1NWU - chain A; structure by X-ray diffraction, 2.20 A resolution.

== Chain A ==
Name: Chitinase-3 like protein 1
Organism: Homo sapiens
UniProtKB: P36222 (C3L1_HUMAN); residue numbers follow UniProt; this construct covers 22-383
Amino-acid sequence (362 residues; numbered 22 to 383; the number before each row is that of its first residue):
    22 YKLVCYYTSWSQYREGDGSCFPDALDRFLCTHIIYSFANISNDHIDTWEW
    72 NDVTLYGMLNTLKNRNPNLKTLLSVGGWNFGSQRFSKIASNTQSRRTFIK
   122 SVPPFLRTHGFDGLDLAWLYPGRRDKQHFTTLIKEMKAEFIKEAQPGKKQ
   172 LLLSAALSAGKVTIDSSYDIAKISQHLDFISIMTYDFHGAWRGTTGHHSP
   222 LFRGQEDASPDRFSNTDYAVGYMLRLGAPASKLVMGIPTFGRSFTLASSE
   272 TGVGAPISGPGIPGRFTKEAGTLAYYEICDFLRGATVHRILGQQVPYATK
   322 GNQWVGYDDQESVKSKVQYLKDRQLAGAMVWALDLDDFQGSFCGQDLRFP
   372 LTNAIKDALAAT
Differences from the reference sequence: conflict Ile311 (Thr in P36222)
Disulfide bonds: Cys26-Cys51, Cys300-Cys364
Covalent attachments: N-acetylglucosamine (NAG) linked to Asn60
Curated features (UniProtKB/Swiss-Prot):
  - region: Gln324 to Val338 (Important for AKT1 activation and IL8 production)
  - binding site (chitin): Glu70, Trp71, Gly97 to Asn100, Tyr141, Met204 to Asp207, Arg263, Trp352
  - glycosylation: Asn60 (N-linked (GlcNAc...) asparagine)
What the authors report for this chain:
  - binding site for N-acetylglucosamine: Trp99, Tyr141, Arg263, Trp352
  - conformationally variable residues (side-chain flip): Trp99

== Summary ==
N-acetylglucosamine is covalently linked to Asn60. From UniProt: 13 chitin-binding residues. The paper reports
a binding site for N-acetylglucosamine at Trp99, Tyr141 and Arg263 among others; conformational variability at
Trp99.
Chain A is Chitinase-3 like protein 1 (Homo sapiens); the structure, Crystal structure of human cartilage gp39
(HC-gp39) in complex with chitotetraose, was determined by X-ray diffraction (same publication as 1NWR, 1NWS
and 1NWT).
